PDB entry 6REC | electron microscopy, 3.30 A resolution | chains U and X of the 31 polymer chains in the assembly

[Chain U]
Molecule: ATP synthase subunit alpha
From: Polytomella sp. Pringsheim 198.80
Reference sequence: A0ZW40 (A0ZW40_9CHLO); residues 1-562 here = UniProt positions 1-562
Amino-acid sequence (562 residues; numbered 1 to 562; the number before each row is that of its first residue):
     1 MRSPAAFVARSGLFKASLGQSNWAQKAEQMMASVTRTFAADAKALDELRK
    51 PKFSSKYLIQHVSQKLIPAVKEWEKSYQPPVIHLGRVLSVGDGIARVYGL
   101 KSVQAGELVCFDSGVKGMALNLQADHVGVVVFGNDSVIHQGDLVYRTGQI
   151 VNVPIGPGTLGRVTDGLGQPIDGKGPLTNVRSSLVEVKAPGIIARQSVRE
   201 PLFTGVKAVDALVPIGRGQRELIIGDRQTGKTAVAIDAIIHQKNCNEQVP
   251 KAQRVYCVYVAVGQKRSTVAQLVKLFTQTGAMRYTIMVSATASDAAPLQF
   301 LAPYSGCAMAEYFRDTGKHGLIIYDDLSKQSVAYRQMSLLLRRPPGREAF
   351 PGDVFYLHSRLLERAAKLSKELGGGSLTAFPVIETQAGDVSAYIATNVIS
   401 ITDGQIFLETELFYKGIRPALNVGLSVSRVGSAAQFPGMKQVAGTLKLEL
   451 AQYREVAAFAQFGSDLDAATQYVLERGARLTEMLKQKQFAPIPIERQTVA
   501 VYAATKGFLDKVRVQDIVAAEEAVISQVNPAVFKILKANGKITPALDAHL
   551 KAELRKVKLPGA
Disordered / not traced: 1-39
Sequence notes: conflict Arg266 (Lys in A0ZW40)
Bound ions: Mg2+: Thr232 (together with ATP)
Ligand contacts:
  - ADP (adenosine-5'-diphosphate): Val427, Ser428, Arg429
  - ATP (adenosine-5'-triphosphate): Asp226, Arg227, Gln228, Thr229, Gly230, Lys231, Thr232, Ala233, Glu384, Phe413, Arg418, Pro419, Gln486, Lys487, Gln488

[Chain X]
Molecule: ATP synthase subunit beta
From: Polytomella sp. Pringsheim 198.80
Notes: EC 7.1.2.2
Reference sequence: A0ZW41 (A0ZW41_9CHLO); residue numbers follow UniProt; this construct covers 1-574
Amino-acid sequence (574 residues; row label = number of the first residue in the row):
     1 MALRYAAGLAKNVVQRQGASLNIARAFAAEPAPAIDAGYVSQVIGPVVDV
    51 RFDGELPSILSSLEVEGHSVRLVLEVAQHMGDNTVRCIAMDSTDGLVRGQ
   101 KVVDTGSPIKVPVGRGTLGRIMNVIGEPVDEQGPIDAADIWSIHREAPEF
   151 TEQSTEQEILVTGIKVVDLLAPYQRGGKIGLFGGAGVGKTVLIMELINNV
   201 AKAHGGFSVFAGVGERTREGNDLYREMIESGVIKLGAERGNSKCTLVYGQ
   251 MNEPPGARARVALTGLTVAEYFRDIEGQDVLLFVDNIFRFTQANSEVSAL
   301 LGRIPSAVGYQPTLATDLGGLQERITTTTKGSITSVQAVYVPADDLTDPA
   351 PATTFAHLDATTVLSRSIAELGIYPAVDPLDSTSRMLNPNVIGAEHYNVA
   401 RGVQKVLQDYKNLQDIIAILGMDELSEEDKLTVARARKIQRFLSQPFQVA
   451 EVFTGTPGKYVDLADTISGFQGVLTGKYDDLPEMAFYMVGDIKEVKEKAD
   501 KMAKDIASRKEADNKKVSEELKDIPSLDKLVSEIKEVVIEEDDGLEEDFK
   551 AEALSSETVVLNEEGKSVPLPKKN
Disordered / not traced: 1-35
Sequence notes: conflict Ala350 (Gly in A0ZW41), Leu387 (Arg in A0ZW41)
Bound ions: Mg2+: Thr190 (together with ADP)
Ligand contacts:
  - ADP (adenosine-5'-diphosphate): Gly184, Ala185, Gly186, Val187, Gly188, Lys189, Thr190, Val191, Arg216, Tyr374, Phe447, Ala450, Phe453, Thr454
  - ATP (adenosine-5'-triphosphate): Ser384, Arg385, Leu387, Asn388, Tyr397, Arg401

[How chain U and chain X interact]
Pairs across the interface - 154 pairs, chain U then chain X:
  His83(U) with Glu563(X), hydrogen bond (side chain-backbone)
  Leu84(U) with Leu561(X); Asn562(X); Glu563(X)
  Gly99(U) with Arg98(X), hydrogen bond (backbone-side chain)
  Leu100(U) with Arg98(X), hydrogen bond (backbone-side chain)
  Lys101(U) with Arg98(X)
  Ser102(U) with Val97(X)
  Val103(U) with Val97(X)
  Gln104(U) with Gly95(X); Leu96(X); Val97(X)
  Ala105(U) with Thr93(X); Asp94(X); Gly95(X), hydrogen bond (backbone-backbone); Leu96(X), hydrogen bond (backbone-backbone)
  Cys110(U) with Thr558(X); Val560(X), hydrophobic; Leu570(X), hydrophobic
  Phe111(U) with Leu570(X)
  Asp112(U) with Lys573(X); Asn574(X)
  Gly114(U) with Leu570(X)
  Lys116(U) with Thr558(X)
  Leu120(U) with Val43(X)
  Asn121(U) with Val43(X); Ile44(X)
  Leu122(U) with Gln42(X); Val43(X), hydrogen bond (backbone-backbone); Leu96(X); Arg98(X)
  Gln123(U) with Gln42(X); Ile44(X); Arg98(X), hydrogen bond (backbone-side chain)
  Ala124(U) with Ser41(X)
  His126(U) with Arg98(X), hydrogen bond (backbone-side chain)
  Val127(U) with Arg98(X)
  Tyr145(U) with Val560(X), hydrophobic; Leu570(X), hydrophobic; Pro571(X)
  Arg146(U) with Val560(X); Leu561(X), hydrogen bond (backbone-backbone)
  Thr147(U) with Val560(X)
  Gly148(U) with Leu561(X)
  Pro154(U) with Leu554(X), hydrophobic
  Ile155(U) with Phe549(X)
  Gly156(U) with Phe549(X)
  Pro157(U) with Phe549(X)
  Leu160(U) with Leu545(X), hydrophobic
  Asn179(U) with Phe549(X); Ala551(X)
  Val180(U) with Phe549(X); Ala551(X); Glu552(X); Leu554(X), hydrophobic
  Arg181(U) with Phe549(X); Lys550(X); Glu552(X)
  Ser182(U) with Glu552(X); Leu554(X)
  Glu186(U) with Asp94(X)
  Lys188(U) with Asp91(X), salt bridge
  Ala189(U) with Asn252(X)
  Pro190(U) with Thr217(X)
  Gly191(U) with Thr217(X)
  Ile192(U) with Thr217(X); Gly220(X); Asn221(X), hydrogen bond (backbone-side chain); Tyr248(X), hydrophobic
  Ile193(U) with Val129(X); Glu131(X); Tyr224(X), hydrophobic; Arg225(X)
  Arg195(U) with Thr217(X); Arg218(X); Asn221(X), hydrogen bond (backbone-side chain)
  Gln196(U) with Asn221(X)
  Arg220(U) with Arg216(X); Met251(X)
  Gln248(U) with Ile539(X)
  Val249(U) with Ile539(X)
  Pro250(U) with Val538(X)
  Lys251(U) with Glu540(X), salt bridge; Asp542(X); Asp543(X); Gly544(X)
  Arg254(U) with Ile539(X); Asp543(X)
  Tyr256(U) with Asp543(X), hydrogen bond (side chain-backbone)
  Tyr284(U) with Asp543(X)
  Tyr312(U) with Phe549(X)
  Lys318(U) with Gly544(X)
  Arg343(U) with Ile44(X)
  Pro344(U) with Ala299(X), hydrophobic
  Arg347(U) with Val308(X)
  Gly352(U) with Glu296(X)
  Asp353(U) with Glu296(X)
  Phe355(U) with Met251(X), hydrophobic; Arg289(X); Gln292(X); Glu296(X)
  Tyr356(U) with Asn252(X); Glu253(X); Pro254(X); Pro255(X); Arg258(X); Glu296(X), hydrogen bond (backbone-side chain)
  Ser359(U) with Met251(X), hydrogen bond (side chain-backbone)
  Glu363(U) with Glu215(X); Arg216(X); Thr217(X), hydrogen bond; Met251(X); Asn252(X)
  Ser391(U) with Ala343(X)
  Thr396(U) with Tyr340(X); Ala343(X)
  Asn397(U) with Gln292(X)
  Ile399(U) with Ala185(X), hydrophobic
  Ser400(U) with Arg216(X), hydrogen bond (backbone-side chain); Arg289(X); Tyr340(X), hydrogen bond
  Ile401(U) with Arg216(X), hydrogen bond (backbone-side chain); Met251(X), hydrophobic
  Thr402(U) with Arg216(X), hydrogen bond (backbone-side chain)
  Asp403(U) with Arg216(X), salt bridge; Arg218(X), salt bridge
  Gly424(U) with Glu370(X)
  Arg429(U) with Gly186(X); Arg216(X); Arg218(X)
  Val430(U) with Phe453(X)
  Ser432(U) with Val452(X); Phe453(X)
  Phe462(U) with Ala418(X); Ile419(X)
  Ala531(U) with Leu527(X), hydrophobic; Val531(X)
  Lys534(U) with Ile534(X)
  Ile535(U) with Leu530(X); Glu533(X); Ile534(X), hydrophobic
  Ala538(U) with Ile534(X), hydrophobic
  Pro544(U) with Ile524(X)
  Ala545(U) with Ile524(X)
  Asp547(U) with Val517(X)
  Ala548(U) with Val517(X); Ile524(X), hydrophobic
  His549(U) with Glu520(X), salt bridge; Ile524(X); Pro525(X); Ser526(X); Leu527(X)
  Ala552(U) with Glu520(X)
  Arg555(U) with Ser518(X)
Other interface residues (no listed pair), chain U (105 interface residues in all): Gly106, Ser113, Asp142, Ser197, Val198, Pro345, Val354, Arg360, Leu425, Val427, Gly431, Ala433, Glu455, Phe459, Asn529, Val532, Asn539, Lys551, Glu553
Other interface residues (no listed pair), chain X (88 interface residues in all): Gly45, Ser92, Ile121, Asp130, Asp222, Gln250, Leu300, Pro305, Gly309, Gly421, Arg441, Glu541, Glu547, Val559

[In short]
The interface between chain U and chain X involves 105 residues on one side and 88 on the other; the contacts
include 19 hydrogen bonds and 5 salt bridges. Among the polar pairs are Lys188(U)-Asp91(X),
Lys251(U)-Glu540(X) and Asp403(U)-Arg216(X).
Chain U is ATP synthase subunit alpha and chain X is ATP synthase subunit beta, both from Polytomella sp.
Pringsheim 198.80; the structure, Cryo-EM structure of Polytomella F-ATP synthase, Rotary substate 3A,
monomer-masked refinement, was determined by electron microscopy, deposited together with 6RD4, 6RD5, 6RD6,
6RD7, 6RD8, 6RD9 and 46 further entries.
